Entry 7DO5 (X-ray diffraction, 1.84 A resolution); this record covers chains A and D of the 4 polymer chains in the assembly.

[Chain A (and D)]
Molecule: Short-chain dehydrogenase/reductase SDR
From: Azotobacter vinelandii (strain DJ / ATCC BAA-1303)
Notes: chain D of this document is another copy of the same molecule, construct and numbering; everything in this record applies to it too
UniProt: C1DMX5 (C1DMX5_AZOVD); residue numbers follow UniProt; this construct covers 2-256
Chain sequence (267 residues; numbered -10 to 256; the number before each row is that of its first residue; numbers below 1 keep their minus sign (Met-10 is residue -10)):
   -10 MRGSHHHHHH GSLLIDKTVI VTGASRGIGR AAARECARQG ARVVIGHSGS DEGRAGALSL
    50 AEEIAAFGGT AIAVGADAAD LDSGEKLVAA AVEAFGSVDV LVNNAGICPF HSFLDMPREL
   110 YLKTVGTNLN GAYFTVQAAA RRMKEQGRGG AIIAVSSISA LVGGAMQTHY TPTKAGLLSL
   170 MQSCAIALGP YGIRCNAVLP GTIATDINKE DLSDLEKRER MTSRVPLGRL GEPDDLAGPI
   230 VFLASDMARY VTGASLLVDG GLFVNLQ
Disordered / not traced: -10 to 0 (chain D: -10 to -1)
Differences from the reference sequence: initiating methionine (-10); expression tag (-9 to 1)
Swiss-Prot annotation at these positions:
  - active site: Ser146 (Proton donor), Tyr159 (Proton acceptor), Lys163 (Lowers pKa of active site Tyr)
  - binding site (NADP(+)): Gly12, Ser14, Arg15, Ile17, Ser37, Asp66, Ala67, Asn93, Tyr159, Lys163, Ile192
  - binding site (beta-L-rhamnose): Ser146, Ser148, Gln156, Tyr159, Thr191, Asn197
  - mutagenesis: Arg15 (R15T: Increases specificity toward NAD(+). Shows a strong decrease in catalytic efficiency with NADP(+)), Ser37 (S37H: Increases specificity toward NAD(+). Shows a strong decrease in catalytic efficiency with NADP(+) and an increase in catalytic efficiency with NAD(+)), Phe99 (F99A/Y: Shows a strong decrease in catalytic efficiency with L-rhamnose, L-lyxose and L-mannose), Gln156 (Q156A: Almost loss of activity with L-rhamnose as substrate), Thr191 (T191F: Retains 4% of wild-type activity with L-rhamnose as substrate), Ile196 (I196A: Shows a strong decrease in catalytic efficiency with L-rhamnose as substrate, but does not affect catalytic efficiency with L-lyxose and L-mannose), Asp200 (D200A: Retains 16% of wild-type activity with L-rhamnose as substrate; D200H: Retains 22% of wild-type activity with L-rhamnose as substrate)

[How chain A and chain D interact]
Residue-residue contacts - 72 pairs, chain A then chain D:
  Leu2(A) with Met236(D), hydrophobic
  Gln171(A) with Val253(D)
  Ala174(A) with Pro215(D)
  Ile175(A) with Val253(D); Asn254(D)
  Gly178(A) with Pro215(D); Leu216(D)
  Pro179(A) with Pro215(D)
  Thr191(A) with Tyr239(D)
  Val214(A) with Tyr239(D)
  Pro215(A) with Ala174(D); Ile175(D), hydrophobic; Gly178(D); Pro179(D)
  Leu216(A) with Gly178(D); Arg238(D); Thr241(D)
  Arg218(A) with Arg238(D); Tyr239(D), hydrogen bond (backbone-side chain)
  Leu219(A) with Tyr239(D)
  Gly220(A) with Tyr239(D), hydrogen bond (backbone-side chain)
  Asp224(A) with Arg238(D); Tyr239(D)
  Gly227(A) with Met236(D)
  Pro228(A) with Phe231(D), hydrophobic; Met236(D)
  Phe231(A) with Gly227(D); Pro228(D), hydrophobic; Phe231(D), hydrophobic; Met236(D), hydrophobic; Leu245(D), hydrophobic
  Met236(A) with Leu2(D), hydrophobic; Gly227(D); Pro228(D); Phe231(D)
  Arg238(A) with Leu216(D); Arg218(D); Asp223(D); Asp224(D), salt bridge
  Tyr239(A) with Thr191(D); Val214(D); Leu216(D), hydrophobic; Arg218(D), hydrogen bond (side chain-backbone); Leu219(D); Gly220(D), hydrogen bond (side chain-backbone); Asp224(D); Val247(D); Asp248(D), hydrogen bond (backbone-backbone); Gly249(D), hydrogen bond (backbone-backbone)
  Val240(A) with Leu246(D); Val247(D), hydrophobic
  Thr241(A) with Leu216(D); Asp248(D); Gly249(D); Gly250(D), hydrogen bond (backbone-backbone)
  Gly242(A) with Val253(D)
  Ala243(A) with Leu246(D)
  Ser244(A) with Ser244(D)
  Leu245(A) with Phe231(D), hydrophobic; Ser244(D)
  Leu246(A) with Val240(D); Ala243(D)
  Val247(A) with Tyr239(D)
  Asp248(A) with Tyr239(D), hydrogen bond (backbone-backbone); Thr241(D)
  Gly249(A) with Tyr239(D), hydrogen bond (backbone-backbone); Thr241(D)
  Gly250(A) with Thr241(D), hydrogen bond (backbone-backbone)
  Val253(A) with Gln171(D); Ile175(D); Gly242(D)
  Asn254(A) with Ile175(D)
Also at the interface, not in a pair above, chain A (37 interface residues in all): Arg183, Ile192, Val230, Phe252
Also at the interface, not in a pair above, chain D (38 interface residues in all): Arg183, Ile192, Val230, Phe252

[In short]
Chain A and chain D form an interface of 37 and 38 residues respectively, with 10 hydrogen bonds and 1 salt
bridge. Polar contacts include Arg238(A)-Asp224(D), Arg218(A)-Tyr239(D) and Gly220(A)-Tyr239(D).
Chain A and chain D are both Short-chain dehydrogenase/reductase SDR (Azotobacter vinelandii (strain DJ / ATCC
BAA-1303)); the structure, Crystal structure of Azotobacter vinelandii L-rhamnose 1-dehydrogenase(apo-form),
was determined by X-ray diffraction, deposited together with 7B81, 7DO6 and 7DO7.
